6CQN - chains A and B of the 5 polymer chains in the assembly; structure by X-ray diffraction, 2.50 A resolution.

Chain A:
Protein: HLA class II histocompatibility antigen, DR alpha chain
From: Homo sapiens
UniProtKB: P01903 (DRA_HUMAN); residues 1-182 here correspond to UniProt positions 26-207 (UniProt number = residue number + 25)
Sequence (182 residues; numbered 1 to 182; the number before each row is that of its first residue):
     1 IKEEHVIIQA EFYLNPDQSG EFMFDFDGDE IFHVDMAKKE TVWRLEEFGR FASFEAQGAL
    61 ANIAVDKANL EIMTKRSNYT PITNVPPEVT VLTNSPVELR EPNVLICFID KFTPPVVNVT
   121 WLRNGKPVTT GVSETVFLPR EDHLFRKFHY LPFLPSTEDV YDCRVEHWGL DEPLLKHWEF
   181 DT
Not modelled in the structure: 1-3, 182
Construct notes: conflict Thr-182 (Ala207 in P01903)
Curated features (UniProtKB/Swiss-Prot):
  - region: Glu-179 to Asp-181 (Connecting peptide)
  - site: Gln-9 (Self- and pathogen-derived peptide antigen), Gly-49 (Self-peptide antigen), Phe-51 (Self- and pathogen-derived peptide antigen), Ala-52 (Self-peptide antigen), Ser-53 (Self- and pathogen-derived peptide antigen), Glu-55 (Pathogen-derived peptide antigen), Asn-62 (Self- and pathogen-derived peptide antigen), Asn-69 (Pathogen-derived peptide antigen), Arg-76 (Self- and pathogen-derived peptide antigen)
  - glycosylation (N-linked (GlcNAc...) asparagine): Asn-78, Asn-118
Disulfide bonds: Cys-107/Cys-163
Glycans and other covalent adducts: N-acetylglucosamine (NAG) linked to Asn-78, Asn-118

Chain B:
Protein: HLA class II histocompatibility antigen, DRB1-11 beta chain
From: Homo sapiens
UniProtKB: P20039 (2B1B_HUMAN); residues 1-190 here correspond to UniProt positions 30-219 (UniProt number = residue number + 29)
Sequence (190 residues; each row starts with the number of its first residue):
     1 GDTRPRFLEY STSECHFFNG TERVRFLDRY FYNQEEYVRF DSDVGEFRAV TELGRPDEEY
    61 WNSQKDFLED RRAAVDTYCR HNYGVGESFT VQRRVHPKVT VYPSKTQPLQ HHNLLVCSVS
   121 GFYPGSIEVR WFRNGQEEKT GVVSTGLIHN GDWTFQTLVM LETVPRSGEV YTCQVEHPSV
   181 TSPLTVEWRA
Disulfide bonds: Cys-15/Cys-79, Cys-117/Cys-173

How chain A and chain B interact:
Contacting residue pairs - 110 pairs, chain A then chain B:
  Glu-4(A) with Phe-17(B); Phe-18(B)
  His-5(A) with Cys-15(B); His-16(B); Phe-17(B), hydrogen bond (backbone-backbone); Tyr-83(B); Val-91(B)
  Val-6(A) with Cys-15(B); His-16(B)
  Ile-7(A) with Ser-13(B); Glu-14(B); Cys-15(B), hydrogen bond (backbone-backbone); Phe-17(B), hydrophobic; Tyr-83(B), hydrophobic
  Ile-8(A) with Ser-13(B)
  Gln-9(A) with Ser-11(B); Thr-12(B); Ser-13(B), hydrogen bond (backbone-backbone); Tyr-78(B), hydrogen bond
  Ala-10(A) with Ser-11(B)
  Glu-11(A) with Glu-9(B); Tyr-10(B); Ser-11(B), hydrogen bond (backbone-backbone)
  Phe-12(A) with Leu-8(B), hydrophobic; Glu-9(B); Tyr-10(B), hydrophobic
  Tyr-13(A) with Phe-7(B); Leu-8(B); Glu-9(B), hydrogen bond (backbone-backbone)
  Leu-14(A) with Arg-6(B); Phe-7(B); Leu-8(B), hydrophobic
  Asn-15(A) with Arg-6(B); Phe-7(B), hydrogen bond (backbone-backbone)
  Pro-16(A) with Arg-4(B); Pro-5(B); Arg-6(B)
  Asp-17(A) with Arg-6(B), salt bridge
  Phe-24(A) with Tyr-78(B); Asn-82(B)
  Phe-26(A) with Thr-90(B); Val-91(B); Tyr-123(B); Trp-153(B), hydrophobic
  Gly-28(A) with His-149(B), hydrogen bond (backbone-side chain)
  Asp-29(A) with Tyr-123(B); His-149(B), salt bridge; Gly-151(B); Asp-152(B); Trp-153(B), hydrogen bond (side chain-backbone)
  Glu-30(A) with Trp-153(B), hydrogen bond (backbone-side chain)
  Arg-44(A) with Gly-151(B), hydrogen bond (side chain-backbone); Asp-152(B); Trp-153(B)
  Leu-45(A) with Arg-93(B)
  Phe-48(A) with Phe-89(B), hydrophobic; Trp-153(B)
  Phe-51(A) with Phe-89(B), hydrophobic
  Ala-52(A) with Val-85(B), hydrophobic
  Asp-66(A) with Glu-9(B)
  Leu-70(A) with Phe-7(B); Leu-8(B); Glu-9(B); Tyr-32(B), hydrophobic
  Met-73(A) with Glu-9(B); Tyr-32(B), hydrophobic; Tyr-37(B); Asp-57(B)
  Thr-74(A) with Phe-7(B); Tyr-32(B)
  Arg-76(A) with Leu-53(B), hydrogen bond (side chain-backbone); Pro-56(B); Asp-57(B), salt bridge
  Ser-77(A) with Tyr-32(B), hydrogen bond
  Tyr-79(A) with Phe-7(B)
  Thr-80(A) with Phe-7(B); Tyr-32(B), hydrogen bond (backbone-side chain); Asn-33(B), hydrogen bond (backbone-side chain)
  Pro-81(A) with Pro-5(B), hydrophobic; Arg-6(B); Phe-7(B), hydrophobic; Asn-33(B)
  Ile-82(A) with Arg-6(B), hydrogen bond (backbone-backbone); Leu-8(B), hydrophobic; Asn-33(B); Gln-34(B)
  Leu-92(A) with Ile-148(B), hydrophobic; Gln-156(B)
  Thr-93(A) with Gln-156(B), hydrogen bond (backbone-side chain)
  Asn-94(A) with Gln-156(B), hydrogen bond (backbone-side chain)
  Pro-96(A) with Ser-118(B)
  Ile-106(A) with Asn-150(B)
  Thr-113(A) with Leu-8(B); Gln-34(B), hydrogen bond
  Pro-115(A) with Leu-8(B)
  Pro-139(A) with Tyr-10(B)
  His-143(A) with Arg-29(B), hydrogen bond; Phe-31(B); Gln-34(B)
  Leu-144(A) with Gln-34(B)
  Phe-145(A) with Tyr-10(B), hydrophobic
  Arg-146(A) with His-149(B)
  Phe-148(A) with His-149(B); Asn-150(B); Gly-151(B)
  Tyr-150(A) with Asn-150(B), hydrogen bond (side chain-backbone); Gly-151(B), hydrogen bond (side chain-backbone); Asp-152(B)
  Trp-168(A) with Asp-2(B); Arg-6(B)
Interface residues without a listed pair, chain A (56 interface residues in all): Asp-27, Ile-31, Glu-47, Asn-69, Ser-95, Thr-135, Asp-142
Interface residues without a listed pair, chain B (48 interface residues in all): Gly-1, Trp-61, Thr-100, Tyr-102, Ser-120, Phe-155

Overview:
56 residues of chain A and 48 residues of chain B are in contact, with 22 hydrogen bonds and 3 salt bridges.
Polar pairs include Asp-17(A)/Arg-6(B), Asp-29(A)/His-149(B) and Arg-76(A)/Asp-57(B). N-acetylglucosamine is
covalently linked to Asn-78(A) and Asn-118(A).
Chain A is HLA class II histocompatibility antigen, DR alpha chain and chain B is HLA class II
histocompatibility antigen, DRB1-11 beta chain, both from Homo sapiens; the structure, Crystal structure of F5
TCR -DR11-RQ13 peptide complex, was determined by X-ray diffraction (same publication as 6CPH, 6CPL, 6CPN,
6CPO, 6CQJ, 6CQL, 6CQQ and 6CQR).
